5VOI - chains D and H of the 8 polymer chains in the assembly; structure by X-ray diffraction, 2.80 A resolution.

== Chain D ==
Molecule: DNA-directed RNA polymerase subunit beta'
From: Thermus thermophilus (strain HB8 / ATCC 27634 / DSM 579)
Notes: EC 2.7.7.6
UniProt: Q8RQE8 (RPOC_THET8); numbering as in UniProt (aligned over 1-1524)
Amino-acid sequence (1524 residues; row label = number of the first residue in the row):
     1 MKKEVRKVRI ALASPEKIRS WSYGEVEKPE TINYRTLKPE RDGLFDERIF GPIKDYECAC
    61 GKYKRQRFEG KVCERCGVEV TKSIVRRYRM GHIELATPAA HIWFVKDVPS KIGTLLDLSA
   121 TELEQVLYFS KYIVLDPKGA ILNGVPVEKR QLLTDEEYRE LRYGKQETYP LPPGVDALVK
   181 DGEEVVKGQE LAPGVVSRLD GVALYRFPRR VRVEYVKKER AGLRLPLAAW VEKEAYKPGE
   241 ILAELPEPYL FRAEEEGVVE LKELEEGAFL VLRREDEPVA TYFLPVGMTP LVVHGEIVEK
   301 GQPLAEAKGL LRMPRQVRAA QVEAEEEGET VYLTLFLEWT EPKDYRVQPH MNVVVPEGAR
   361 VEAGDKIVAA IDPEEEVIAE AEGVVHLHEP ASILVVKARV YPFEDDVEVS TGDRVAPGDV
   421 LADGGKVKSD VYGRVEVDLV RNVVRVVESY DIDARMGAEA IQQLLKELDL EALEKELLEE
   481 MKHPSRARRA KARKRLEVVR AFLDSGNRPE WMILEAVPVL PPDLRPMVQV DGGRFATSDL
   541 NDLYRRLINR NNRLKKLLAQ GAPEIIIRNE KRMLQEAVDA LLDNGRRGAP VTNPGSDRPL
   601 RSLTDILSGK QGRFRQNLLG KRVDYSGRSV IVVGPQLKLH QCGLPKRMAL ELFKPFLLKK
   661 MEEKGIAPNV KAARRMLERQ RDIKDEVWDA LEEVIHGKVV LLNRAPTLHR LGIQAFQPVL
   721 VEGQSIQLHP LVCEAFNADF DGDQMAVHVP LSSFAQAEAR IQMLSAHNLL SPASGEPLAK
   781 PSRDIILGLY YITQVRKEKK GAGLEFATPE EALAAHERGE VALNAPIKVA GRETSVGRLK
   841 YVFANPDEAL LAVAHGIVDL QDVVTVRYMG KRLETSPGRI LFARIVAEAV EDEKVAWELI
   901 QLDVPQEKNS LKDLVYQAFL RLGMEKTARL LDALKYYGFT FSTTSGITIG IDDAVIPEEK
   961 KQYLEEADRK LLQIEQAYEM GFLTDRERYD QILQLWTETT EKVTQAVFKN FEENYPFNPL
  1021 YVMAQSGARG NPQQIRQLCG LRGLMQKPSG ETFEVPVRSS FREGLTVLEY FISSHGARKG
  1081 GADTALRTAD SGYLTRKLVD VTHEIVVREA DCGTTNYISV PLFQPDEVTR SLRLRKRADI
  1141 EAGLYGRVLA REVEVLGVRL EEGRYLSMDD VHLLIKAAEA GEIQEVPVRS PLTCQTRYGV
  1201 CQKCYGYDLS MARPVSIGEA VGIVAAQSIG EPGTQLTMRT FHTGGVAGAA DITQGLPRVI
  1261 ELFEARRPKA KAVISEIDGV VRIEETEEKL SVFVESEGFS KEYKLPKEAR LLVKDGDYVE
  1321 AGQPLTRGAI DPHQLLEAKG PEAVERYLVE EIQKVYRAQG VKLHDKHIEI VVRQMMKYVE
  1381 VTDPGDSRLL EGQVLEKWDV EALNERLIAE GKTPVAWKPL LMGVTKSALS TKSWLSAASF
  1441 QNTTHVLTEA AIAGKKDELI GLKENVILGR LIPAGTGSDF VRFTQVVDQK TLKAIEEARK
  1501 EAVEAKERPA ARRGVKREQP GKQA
Disordered / not traced: 1-2, 1239-1252, 1503-1524
Metal / ion sites: Zn2+ site 1: Cys58, Cys60, Cys73; Mg2+ site 1: Asp739, Asp741, Asp743; Mg2+ site 2 near Lys840 (its only coordinating residue here); Zn2+ site 2: Cys1112, Cys1194, Cys1201, Cys1204

== Chain H ==
Molecule: PyrG promoter
Sequence (27 nucleotides; each row starts with the number of its first residue):
     1 TATAATGGGA GCTGGCTCTG ATGCAGG
Disordered / not traced: 13-15, 26-27

== Interface between chain D and chain H ==
Pairs across the interface (5; chain D residue first):
  Pro109(D) - DT22(H)  phosphate contact
  Lys491(D) - DT22(H)  salt bridge to the phosphate
  Arg1266(D) - DC18(H)  hydrogen bond to the phosphate
  Arg1266(D) - DT19(H)  salt bridge to the phosphate
  Lys1426(D) - DG20(H)  phosphate contact
Other interface residues (no listed pair), chain D (5 interface residues in all): Ser119
Other interface residues (no listed pair), chain H (6 interface residues in all): DA21, DG23

== In short ==
The interface between chain D and chain H involves 5 residues on one side and 6 on the other, with 1 hydrogen
bond and 2 salt bridges. Polar pairs include Arg1266(D)-DC18(H), Lys491(D)-DT22(H) and Arg1266(D)-DT19(H).
Cys58(D), Cys60(D) and Cys73(D) coordinate Zn2+ site 1.
Here chain D is DNA-directed RNA polymerase subunit beta' (Thermus thermophilus (strain HB8 / ATCC 27634 / DSM
579)) and chain H is PyrG promoter. Entry 5VOI (X-ray crystal structure of bacterial RNA polymerase and pyrG
promoter complex) was determined by X-ray diffraction together with 5VO8 from the same study.
